Entry 5MR7 (X-ray diffraction, 2.50 A resolution); this record covers chain A.

[Chain A]
Molecule: Grainyhead-like protein 2 homolog
Organism: Homo sapiens
UniProt: Q6ISB3 (GRHL2_HUMAN); residues 217-492 here = UniProt positions 217-492
Sequence (278 residues; each row starts with the number of its first residue):
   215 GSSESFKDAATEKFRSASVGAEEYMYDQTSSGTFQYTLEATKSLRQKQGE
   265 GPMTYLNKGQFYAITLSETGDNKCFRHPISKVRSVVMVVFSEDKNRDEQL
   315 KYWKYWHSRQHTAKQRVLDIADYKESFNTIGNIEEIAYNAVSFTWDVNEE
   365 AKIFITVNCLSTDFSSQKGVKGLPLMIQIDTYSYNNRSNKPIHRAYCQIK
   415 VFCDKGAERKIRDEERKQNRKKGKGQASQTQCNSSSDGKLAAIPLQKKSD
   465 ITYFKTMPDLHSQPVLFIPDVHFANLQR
Not modelled in the structure: 215-246, 258-264, 284-287, 381-385, 431-463, 486-492
Differences from the reference sequence: expression tag (215-216)
Curated features (UniProtKB/Swiss-Prot):
  - site: Arg423 (Important for activation of transcription)
  - natural variant: Tyr398 (Y398H: In ECTDS), Ile482 (I482K: In ECTDS)
  - mutagenesis: Arg423 (R423A/Q: Loss of activity as transcriptional activator)
What the authors report for this chain:
  - mutagenesis - R423A, R423Q: abolished signaling in response to CLDN4 promoter
  - disease-associated variants - I482K: decreased stability (proposed by the authors, not directly observed)

[In short]
Curated annotation (UniProt) lists one mutagenesis site. The paper reports that R423A and R423Q abolish
signaling in response to CLDN4 promoter; I482K reduces stability.
Chain A is Grainyhead-like protein 2 homolog (Homo sapiens); the structure, Crystal structure of the DBD
domain of human Grhl2, was determined by X-ray diffraction, deposited together with 5MPF, 5MPH and 5MPI.
